Entry 8WL2 (electron microscopy, 3.40 A resolution); this record covers chains BA and BF of the 213 polymer chains in the assembly.

# Chain BA (and BF)
Molecule: Flagellar basal-body rod protein FlgC
Source organism: Salmonella enterica subsp. enterica serovar Typhimurium str. LT2
Notes: chain BF of this document is another copy of the same molecule, construct and numbering; everything in this record applies to it too
UniProt: P0A1I7 (FLGC_SALTY); residue numbers follow UniProt; this construct covers 1-134
Chain sequence (134 residues; numbered 1 to 134; the number before each row is that of its first residue):
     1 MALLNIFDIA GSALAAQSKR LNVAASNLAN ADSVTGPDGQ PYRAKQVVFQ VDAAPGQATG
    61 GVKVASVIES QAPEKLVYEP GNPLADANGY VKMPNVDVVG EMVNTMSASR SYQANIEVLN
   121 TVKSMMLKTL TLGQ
Unresolved in the structure: 1

# Interface between chain BA and chain BF
Contacting residue pairs (49; chain BA residue first):
  Leu21(BA) - Val122(BF)  hydrophobic
  Leu21(BA) - Met125(BF)  hydrophobic
  Asn22(BA) - Asn5(BF)
  Asn22(BA) - Ile9(BF)
  Ala25(BA) - Ile6(BF)  hydrophobic
  Ala25(BA) - Ile9(BF)
  Ser26(BA) - Thr59(BF)
  Ser26(BA) - Gly60(BF)  hydrogen bond (side chain-backbone)
  Leu28(BA) - Asn115(BF)
  Leu28(BA) - Val118(BF)  hydrophobic
  Ala29(BA) - Ile9(BF)  hydrophobic
  Ala29(BA) - Ala13(BF)  hydrophobic
  Ala29(BA) - Val62(BF)
  Ala29(BA) - Asn115(BF)
  Asn30(BA) - Val51(BF)
  Asn30(BA) - Gly60(BF)
  Asn30(BA) - Gly61(BF)  hydrogen bond (side chain-backbone)
  Asn30(BA) - Val62(BF)
  Asp32(BA) - Phe49(BF)
  Asp32(BA) - Ser107(BF)  hydrogen bond
  Asp32(BA) - Ser111(BF)  hydrogen bond
  Ser33(BA) - Phe49(BF)
  Val34(BA) - Phe49(BF)
  Thr35(BA) - Val48(BF)
  Thr35(BA) - Phe49(BF)  hydrogen bond (backbone-backbone)
  Thr35(BA) - Gln50(BF)
  Thr35(BA) - Val51(BF)  hydrogen bond (backbone-backbone)
  Gly36(BA) - Val51(BF)
  Pro37(BA) - Val51(BF)
  Lys45(BA) - Gln57(BF)  hydrogen bond (side chain-backbone)
  Lys45(BA) - Ala58(BF)  hydrogen bond (side chain-backbone)
  Pro83(BA) - Ile68(BF)  hydrophobic
  Met102(BA) - Ala114(BF)
  Met102(BA) - Glu117(BF)
  Thr105(BA) - Thr121(BF)
  Ser109(BA) - Thr121(BF)
  Ser109(BA) - Met125(BF)
  Tyr112(BA) - Met125(BF)  hydrophobic
  Tyr112(BA) - Thr129(BF)  hydrogen bond
  Gln113(BA) - Ser124(BF)
  Gln113(BA) - Met125(BF)
  Gln113(BA) - Lys128(BF)
  Ile116(BA) - Lys128(BF)
  Ile116(BA) - Thr129(BF)
  Glu117(BA) - Lys128(BF)
  Leu119(BA) - Leu132(BF)  hydrophobic
  Asn120(BA) - Thr131(BF)
  Asn120(BA) - Leu132(BF)
  Lys123(BA) - Gly133(BF)  hydrogen bond (side chain-backbone)
Interface residues without a listed pair, chain BA (30 interface residues in all): Leu14, Val23, Tyr42, Asn82, Leu84
Interface residues without a listed pair, chain BF (33 interface residues in all): Gln17, Gln46, Ala53

# In short
The interface between chain BA and chain BF involves 30 residues on one side and 33 on the other; the contacts
include 10 hydrogen bonds. Polar pairs include Ser26(BA)-Gly60(BF), Asn30(BA)-Gly61(BF) and
Asp32(BA)-Ser107(BF).
Chain BA and chain BF are both Flagellar basal-body rod protein FlgC (Salmonella enterica subsp. enterica
serovar Typhimurium str. LT2); the structure, Cryo-EM structure of the membrane-anchored part of the flagellar
motor-hook complex in the CW state, was determined by electron microscopy together with 8WHT, 8WIW, 8WK3,
8WK4, 8WKI, 8WKK and 11 further entries from the same study.
